PDB entry 9OGM | electron microscopy, 3.50 A resolution | chains H and A of the 17 polymer chains in the assembly

# Chain H
Protein: 10E8 Fab heavy chain
Source organism: Homo sapiens
Notes: antibody fragment or engineered binder
Sequence (236 residues; row label = number of the first residue in the row; a row labelled like 52A-52C holds insertion residues (52A, then the next letters in order)):
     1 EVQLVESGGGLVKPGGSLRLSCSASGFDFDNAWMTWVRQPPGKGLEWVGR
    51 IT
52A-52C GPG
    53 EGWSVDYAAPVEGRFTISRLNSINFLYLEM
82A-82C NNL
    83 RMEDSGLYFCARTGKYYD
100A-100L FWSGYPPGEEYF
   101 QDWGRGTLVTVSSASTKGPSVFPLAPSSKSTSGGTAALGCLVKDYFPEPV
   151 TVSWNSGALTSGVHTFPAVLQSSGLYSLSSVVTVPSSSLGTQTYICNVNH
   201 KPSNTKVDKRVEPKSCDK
Unresolved in the structure: 113-218
Disulfide bonds: Cys22-Cys92

# Chain A
Protein: Envelope glycoprotein gp160
Source organism: Human immunodeficiency virus 1
Reference sequence: chimeric construct of Q2N0S6, A0A6H1VGN1: residues 31-503 from Q2N0S6 (Q2N0S6_HV1) positions 30-504 (offset varies); residues 503-709 from A0A6H1VGN1 positions 509-706 (UniProt number = residue number - 3)
Sequence (735 residues; numbered 29 to 755 plus 39 insertion-coded residues; 31 numbers in that range are skipped by the numbering (no residue carries them; nothing is unmodelled there); the number before each row is that of its first residue; a row labelled like 185A-185J holds insertion residues (185A, then the next letters in order)):
    29 TGAENLWVTVYYGVPVWKDAETTLFCASDAKAYETEKHNVWATHACVPTD
    79 PNPQEIHLENVIEEFNMWKNNMVEQMHEDIISLWDQSLKPCVKLTPLCVT
   129 LQCTNVTNNIT
   148 DDMRGELKNCSFNMTTELRDKKQKVYSLFYRLDVVQIN
185A-185J ENQGNRSNNS
   188 NKEYRLINCNTSAITQACPKVSFEPIPIHYCAPAGFAILKCKDKKFNGTG
   238 PCPSVSTVQCTHGIKPVVSTQLLLNGSLAEEEVIIRSENITNNAKNILVQ
   288 LNTPVQINCTRPNNNTVKSIRI
   312 GPGQAFYYTGDI
  323A I
   324 GDIRQAHCNVSKATWNETLGKVVKQLRKHFGNNTIIRFAQSSGGDLEVTT
   374 HSFNCGGEFFYCNTSGLFNSTWISN
   400 TSVQGSNSTGSNDSITLPCRIKQIINMWQRIGQAMYAPPIQGVIRCVSNI
   450 TGLILTRDGGSTNSTTETFRPGGGDMRDNWRSELYKYKVVKIEPLGVAPT
   500 RCKR
503A-503Z RVVGSHSGSGGSGSGGHAAVGIGAVS
504A-504B LG
   522 FLGAAGSTMGAASMTLTVQARNLLSGIVQQQSNLLRAPEPQQHLLKDTHW
   572 GIKQLQARVLAVEHYLRDQQLLGIWGCSGKLICCTNVPWNSSWSNRDLSE
   622 IWDKMTWLQWDKEISNYTQIIYGLLEESQNQQEKNEQDLLALDKWASLWN
   672 WFDITNWLWYIKIFIMIVGGLIGLSIVFAVLSVIHRVRGSGGSGLEVLFQ
   722 GPGSLEWSHPQFEKGGGSGGGSGGGSWSHPQFEK
Unresolved in the structure: 29-32, 60-63, 148-151, 185A-185J, 400-409, 503A-503Z, 504A-504B, 538-571, 662-755
Construct notes: expression tag (29-30, 710-755); conflict Ile90 (Thr89 in Q2N0S6), Glu106 (Thr105 in Q2N0S6), Ile271 (Met270 in Q2N0S6), Leu288 (Phe287 in Q2N0S6), Val304 (Arg303 in Q2N0S6), Tyr319 (Ala316 in Q2N0S6), Asn332 (Thr330 in Q2N0S6), Gln363 (Asn361 in Q2N0S6), Cys501 (Ala498 in Q2N0S6), Ser503Z (Phe516 in A0A6H1VGN1), Pro559 (Ile556 in A0A6H1VGN1), Pro561 (Ala558 in A0A6H1VGN1), Asp568 (Leu565 in A0A6H1VGN1), His570 (Val567 in A0A6H1VGN1), His585 (Arg582 in A0A6H1VGN1), Cys605 (Thr602 in A0A6H1VGN1), Asp618 (Asn615 in A0A6H1VGN1), Lys625 (Asn622 in A0A6H1VGN1), Thr676 (Ser673 in A0A6H1VGN1), Ser696 (Arg693 in A0A6H1VGN1); linker (503E-503R)
Disulfide bonds: Cys54-Cys74, Cys119-Cys205, Cys126-Cys196, Cys131-Cys157, Cys218-Cys247, Cys228-Cys239, Cys296-Cys331, Cys378-Cys445, Cys385-Cys418, Cys501-Cys605, Cys598-Cys604
Glycans and other covalent adducts: N-acetylglucosamine (NAG) linked to Asn133, Asn137, Asn156, Asn160, Asn197, Asn234, Asn262, Asn295, Asn301, Asn339, Asn386, Asn392, Asn448; glycan linked to Asn276, Asn332

# How chain H and chain A interact
Contacting residue pairs (20; chain H residue first):
  Val5(H) - Asp624(A)
  Val5(H) - Lys625(A)
  Arg19(H) - Met535(A)
  Arg19(H) - Thr536(A)
  Ser23(H) - Ser620(A)
  Ser23(H) - Asp624(A)
  Ser25(H) - Ser620(A)
  Asp30(H) - Arg500(A)  salt bridge
  Asn73(H) - Arg500(A)
  Ser74(H) - Thr499(A)
  Ser74(H) - Arg500(A)  hydrogen bond (backbone-backbone)
  Ile75(H) - Thr499(A)
  Ile75(H) - Trp623(A)  hydrophobic
  Asn76(H) - Arg500(A)  hydrogen bond
  Phe77(H) - Trp623(A)
  Phe77(H) - Asp624(A)
  Tyr79(H) - Gly531(A)  hydrogen bond (side chain-backbone)
  Tyr79(H) - Ala532(A)
  Tyr79(H) - Met535(A)  hydrophobic
  Glu81(H) - Met535(A)
Other interface residues (no listed pair), chain H (14 interface residues in all): Ser7, Phe29
Other interface residues (no listed pair), chain A (12 interface residues in all): Tyr39, Met530
From the paper, about this interface:
  - epitope / paratope residues, chain H: Asp30(H), Ile75(H), Asn76(H)
  - epitope / paratope residues, chain A: Trp623(A)

# In short
The interface between chain H and chain A involves 14 residues on one side and 12 on the other, with 3
hydrogen bonds and 1 salt bridge. Polar contacts include Asp30(H)-Arg500(A), Asn76(H)-Arg500(A) and
Tyr79(H)-Gly531(A). From the paper: epitope/paratope residues Asp30(H), Ile75(H) and Trp623(A) among others.
Chain H is 10E8 Fab heavy chain (Homo sapiens) and chain A is Envelope glycoprotein gp160 (Human
immunodeficiency virus 1); the structure, BG505 MD39.3 Env gp151 MPER nanodisc in complex with 10E8, BG18 and
VRC01 Fabs (1x 10E8 ..., was determined by electron microscopy together with 9OGL from the same study.
